PDB entry 8OEF | electron microscopy, 4.00 A resolution | chain A

Chain A:
Protein: Terminal uridylyltransferase 7
Organism: Homo sapiens
Notes: EC 2.7.7.52
UniProtKB: Q5VYS8 (TUT7_HUMAN); numbering as in UniProt (aligned over 1-1495)
Amino-acid sequence (1495 residues; each row starts with the number of its first residue):
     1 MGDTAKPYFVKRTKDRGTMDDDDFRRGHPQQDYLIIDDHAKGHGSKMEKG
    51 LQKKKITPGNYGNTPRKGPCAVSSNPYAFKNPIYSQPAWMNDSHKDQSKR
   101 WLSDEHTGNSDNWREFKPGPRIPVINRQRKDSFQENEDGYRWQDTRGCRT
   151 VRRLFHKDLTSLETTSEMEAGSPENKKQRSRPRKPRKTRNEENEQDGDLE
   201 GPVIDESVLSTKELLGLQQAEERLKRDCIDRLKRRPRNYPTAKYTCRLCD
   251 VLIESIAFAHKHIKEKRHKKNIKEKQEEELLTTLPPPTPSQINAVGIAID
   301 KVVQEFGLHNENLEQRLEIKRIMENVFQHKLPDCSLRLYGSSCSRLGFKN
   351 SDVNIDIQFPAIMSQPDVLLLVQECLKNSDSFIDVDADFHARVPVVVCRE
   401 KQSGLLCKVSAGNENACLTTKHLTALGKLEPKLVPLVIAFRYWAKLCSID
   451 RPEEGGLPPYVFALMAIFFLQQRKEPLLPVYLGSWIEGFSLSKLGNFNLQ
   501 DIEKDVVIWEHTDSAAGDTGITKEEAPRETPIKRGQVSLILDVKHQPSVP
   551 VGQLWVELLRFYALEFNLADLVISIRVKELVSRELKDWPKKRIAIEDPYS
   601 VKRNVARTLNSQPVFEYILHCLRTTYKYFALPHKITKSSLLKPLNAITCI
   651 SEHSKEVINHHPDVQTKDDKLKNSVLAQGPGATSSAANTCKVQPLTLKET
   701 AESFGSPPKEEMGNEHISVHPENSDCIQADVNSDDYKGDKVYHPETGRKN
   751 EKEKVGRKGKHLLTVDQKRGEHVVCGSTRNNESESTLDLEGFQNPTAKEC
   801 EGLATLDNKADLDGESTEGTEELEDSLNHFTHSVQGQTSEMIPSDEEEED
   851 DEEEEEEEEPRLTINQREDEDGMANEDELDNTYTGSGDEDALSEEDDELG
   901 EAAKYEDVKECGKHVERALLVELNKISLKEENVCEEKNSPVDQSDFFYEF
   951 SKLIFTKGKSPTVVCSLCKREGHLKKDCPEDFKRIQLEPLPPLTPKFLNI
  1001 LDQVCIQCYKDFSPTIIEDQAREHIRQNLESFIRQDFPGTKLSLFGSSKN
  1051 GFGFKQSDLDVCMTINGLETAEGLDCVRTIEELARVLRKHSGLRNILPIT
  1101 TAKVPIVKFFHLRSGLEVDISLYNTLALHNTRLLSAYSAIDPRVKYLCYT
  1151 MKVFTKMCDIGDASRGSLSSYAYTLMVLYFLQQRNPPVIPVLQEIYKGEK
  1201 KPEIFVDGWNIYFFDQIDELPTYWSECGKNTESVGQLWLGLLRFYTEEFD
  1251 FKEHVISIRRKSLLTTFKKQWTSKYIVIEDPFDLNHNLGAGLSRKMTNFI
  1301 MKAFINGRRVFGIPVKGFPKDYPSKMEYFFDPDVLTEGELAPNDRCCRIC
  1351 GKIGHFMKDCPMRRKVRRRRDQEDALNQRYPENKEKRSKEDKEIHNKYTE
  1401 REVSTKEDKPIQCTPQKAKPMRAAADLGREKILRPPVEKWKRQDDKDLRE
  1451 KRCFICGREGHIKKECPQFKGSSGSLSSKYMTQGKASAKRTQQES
Unresolved in the structure: 1-292, 513-527, 627-986, 1069-1079, 1094-1110, 1117-1121, 1196-1205, 1211-1216, 1274-1275, 1319-1324, 1337-1495
Curated features (UniProtKB/Swiss-Prot):
  - zinc finger: Tyr-244 to Glu-274 (Matrin-type), Val-963 to Glu-980 (CCHC-type 1), Arg-1345 to Met-1362 (CCHC-type 2), Lys-1451 to Gln-1468 (CCHC-type 3)
  - binding site (UTP): Ser-1047 to Asn-1050, Ser-1057 to Asp-1060, Asn-1130, Lys-1152, Ser-1170 to Thr-1174, His-1286
  - binding site (Mg(2+)): Asp-1058, Asp-1060
  - modified residue: Thr-57 (Phosphothreonine), Thr-64 (Phosphothreonine), Ser-132 (Phosphoserine), Ser-172 (Phosphoserine), Ser-600 (Phosphoserine), Ser-844 (Phosphoserine), Ser-893 (Phosphoserine), Ser-939 (Phosphoserine)
  - mutagenesis: Asp-1060 (D1060A: Abolishes inhibition of LIRE1 retrotransposition), Leu-1097 to Ile-1099 (Abolishes monouridylation activity)
Cystine bridges: Cys-447/Cys-621

Summary:
Curated annotation (UniProt) lists 16 UTP-binding residues, Mg2+-binding residues Asp-1058 and Asp-1060 and 4
mutagenesis sites.
Chain A is Terminal uridylyltransferase 7 (Homo sapiens); the structure, Structure of human terminal
uridylyltransferase 7 (hTUT7/ZCCHC6), was determined by electron microscopy (same publication as 8OPP, 8OPS,
8OPT and 8OST).
